PDB entry 9E04 | electron microscopy, 3.20 A resolution | chains D and E of the 9 polymer chains in the assembly

[Chain D]
Protein: Sec-independent protein translocase protein TatB homolog
From: Nitratifractor salsuginis
UniProtKB: E6X1H0 (E6X1H0_NITSE); numbering as in UniProt (aligned over 1-185)
Chain sequence (193 residues; each row starts with the number of its first residue):
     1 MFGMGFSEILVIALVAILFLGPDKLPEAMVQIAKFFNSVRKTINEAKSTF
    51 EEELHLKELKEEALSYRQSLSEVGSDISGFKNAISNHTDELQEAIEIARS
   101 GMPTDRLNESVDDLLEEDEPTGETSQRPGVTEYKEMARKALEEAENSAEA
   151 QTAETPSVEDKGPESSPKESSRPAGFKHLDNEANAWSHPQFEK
Disordered / not traced: 49-193
Construct notes: expression tag (186-193)

[Chain E]
Protein: Sec-independent protein translocase protein TatC
From: Nitratifractor salsuginis
UniProtKB: E6X1G9 (E6X1G9_NITSE); numbering as in UniProt (aligned over 1-374)
Chain sequence (382 residues; each row starts with the number of its first residue):
     1 MFESMKPHLAELRQRLAISVLAVFVGFIIAFTFHNAILGWITKPLNNALI
    51 QVGKIVEKREMGTWKISGNEHNATLAPSKSPALLSDHAQSAEKLHRTLAE
   101 ASQATQNPKLQKLLSQAASAAEELARNSRILRKALVKEENLTRQAVNQNL
   151 REKSFNGMITTHQVGGAFFVALKVSFFAGILMAMPVILWQLWLFIAPGLY
   201 DNEKKMVLPFVVGGSVMFLIGVLFAYYVVTPFGFQFLITFGSFLYTPLIN
   251 IEDYVGFFTKILIGFGIAFELPVVAYFLALLGLITDKTLKDYFKYAIVII
   301 FLLAAFLTPPDVLTQLLMAAPLILLYGLSILIVHYVNPYKPEEKEDDEEE
   351 EEDEFEKAEREFEALEKGSESHESGSENLYFQ
Disordered / not traced: 1-3, 62-155, 337-382
Construct notes: expression tag (375-382)

[Interface between chain D and chain E]
Contacting residue pairs (29):
  Gly-3(D) with Ala-305(E); Thr-308(E); Pro-309(E); Pro-310(E)
  Met-4(D) with Ala-305(E), hydrophobic; Phe-306(E), hydrophobic
  Gly-5(D) with Pro-310(E)
  Ser-7(D) with Pro-310(E); Val-312(E)
  Glu-8(D) with Ala-305(E); Thr-308(E), hydrogen bond; Pro-309(E); Pro-310(E); Asp-311(E); Val-312(E); Gln-315(E)
  Val-11(D) with Phe-301(E), hydrophobic; Val-312(E), hydrophobic; Gln-315(E)
  Ile-12(D) with Val-298(E), hydrophobic; Leu-302(E), hydrophobic; Gln-315(E)
  Val-15(D) with Ile-297(E), hydrophobic; Phe-301(E), hydrophobic
  Phe-19(D) with Ile-297(E), hydrophobic
  Leu-20(D) with Lys-294(E); Tyr-295(E), hydrophobic; Val-298(E), hydrophobic
  Lys-24(D) with Tyr-295(E)
Also at the interface, not in a pair above, chain D (14 interface residues in all): Phe-2, Ala-16, Ala-28
Also at the interface, not in a pair above, chain E (16 interface residues in all): Ala-304, Leu-316

[Summary]
14 residues of chain D and 16 residues of chain E are in contact; the contacts include 1 hydrogen bond. Its
one hydrogen-bonded contact is Glu-8(D)/Thr-308(E).
Here chain D is Sec-independent protein translocase protein TatB homolog and chain E is Sec-independent
protein translocase protein TatC, both from Nitratifractor salsuginis. Entry 9E04 (Cryo-EM structure of
TatBC-CueO signal peptide complex from Nitratifractor salsuginis) was determined by electron microscopy.
